6GY3 - chains A and C of the 4 polymer chains in the assembly; structure by X-ray diffraction, 2.68 A resolution.

Chain A:
Molecule: AmtR protein
From: Corynebacterium glutamicum
UniProt: H7C699 (H7C699_CORGT); residues 19-220 here = UniProt positions 19-220
Amino-acid sequence (202 residues; numbered 19 to 220; the number before each row is that of its first residue):
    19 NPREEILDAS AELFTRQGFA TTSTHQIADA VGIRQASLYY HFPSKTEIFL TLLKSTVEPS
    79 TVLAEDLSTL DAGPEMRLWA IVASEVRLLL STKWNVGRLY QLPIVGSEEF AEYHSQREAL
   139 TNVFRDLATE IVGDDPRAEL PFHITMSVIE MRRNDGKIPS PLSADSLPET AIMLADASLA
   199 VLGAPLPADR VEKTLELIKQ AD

Chain C:
Molecule: 18-nt DNA strand
Sequence (18 nucleotides; row label = number of the first residue in the row):
     1 GTCTATAGAT CGATAGAC

How chain A and chain C interact:
Residue-residue contacts - 13 pairs, chain A then chain C:
  Thr40(A) - DG12(C)  phosphate contact
  Ser41(A) - DC11(C)  phosphate contact
  Ser41(A) - DG12(C)  phosphate contact
  Thr42(A) - DG12(C)  hydrogen bond to the phosphate
  Gln53(A) - DG12(C)  base contact
  Gln53(A) - DA13(C)  hydrogen bond to the base
  Ala54(A) - DT14(C)  base contact
  Tyr57(A) - DG12(C)  sugar contact
  Tyr57(A) - DA13(C)  hydrogen bond to the phosphate
  Tyr57(A) - DT14(C)  base contact
  Ser62(A) - DA13(C)  phosphate contact
  Lys63(A) - DG12(C)  salt bridge to the phosphate
  Lys63(A) - DA13(C)  hydrogen bond to the phosphate
Other interface residues (no listed pair), chain A (10 interface residues in all): His43, Pro61
Other interface residues (no listed pair), chain C (5 interface residues in all): DA15

Summary:
Chain A and chain C form an interface of 10 and 5 residues respectively; the contacts include 4 hydrogen bonds
and 1 salt bridge. Polar pairs include Gln53(A)-DA13(C), Thr42(A)-DG12(C) and Tyr57(A)-DA13(C).
Here chain A is AmtR protein (Corynebacterium glutamicum) and chain C is an 18-nt DNA strand. Entry 6GY3
(Crystal Structure of C. glutamicum AmtR bound to glnA operator DNA) was determined by X-ray diffraction.
